Entry 4FJ3 (X-ray diffraction, 1.95 A resolution); this record covers chains A and P of the 3 polymer chains in the assembly.

Chain A:
Molecule: 14-3-3 protein zeta/delta
Organism: Homo sapiens
Reference sequence: P63104 (1433Z_HUMAN); residue numbers follow UniProt; this construct covers 1-230
Amino-acid sequence (235 residues; numbered -4 to 230; the number before each row is that of its first residue; numbers below 1 keep their minus sign (Gly-4 is residue -4)):
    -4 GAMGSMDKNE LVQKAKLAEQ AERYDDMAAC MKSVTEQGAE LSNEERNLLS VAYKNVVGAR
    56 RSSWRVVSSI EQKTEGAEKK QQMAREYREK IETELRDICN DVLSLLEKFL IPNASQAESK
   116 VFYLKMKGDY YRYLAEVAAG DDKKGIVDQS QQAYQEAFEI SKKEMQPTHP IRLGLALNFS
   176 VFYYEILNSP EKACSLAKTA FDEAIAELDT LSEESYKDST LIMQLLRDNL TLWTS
Disordered / not traced: -4 to 1, 70-72, 204-209
Differences from the reference sequence: expression tag (-4 to 0)

Chain P:
Molecule: RAF proto-oncogene serine/threonine-protein kinase
Notes: EC 2.7.11.1
Reference sequence: P04049 (RAF1_HUMAN); numbering as in UniProt (aligned over 229-264)
Amino-acid sequence (36 residues; row label = number of the first residue in the row):
   229 QHRYSTPHAF TFNTSSPSSE GSLSQRQRST STPNVH
Disordered / not traced: 229, 236-255, 264
Modified positions: Ser233 (phosphoserine; SEP); Ser259 (phosphoserine; SEP)
Curated features (UniProtKB/Swiss-Prot):
  - modified residue (Phosphoserine): Ser252, Ser259
  - natural variant: Ala237 (A237T: In CMD1NN), Arg256 (R256S: In NS5), Ser257 (S257L: In NS5 and LPRD2), Ser259 (S259A: In an ovarian serous carcinoma sample; S259F: In NS5), Thr260 (T260I: In hypertrophic cardiomyopathy; uncertain significance; T260R: In NS5), Pro261 (P261A: In NS5; P261L: In NS5; P261S: In NS5), Val263 (V263A: In NS5)

Interface between chain A and chain P:
Pairs across the interface (26; chain A residue first):
  Val46(A) - Asn262(P)
  Lys49(A) - Ser259(P)
  Lys49(A) - Asn262(P)
  Asn50(A) - Asn262(P)
  Arg56(A) - Ser259(P)
  Lys120(A) - Thr260(P)
  Arg127(A) - Ser259(P)
  Tyr128(A) - Ser259(P)
  Gly169(A) - Thr260(P)  hydrogen bond (backbone-side chain)
  Leu172(A) - Thr258(P)
  Leu172(A) - Ser259(P)
  Leu172(A) - Thr260(P)
  Asn173(A) - Ser259(P)
  Asn173(A) - Thr260(P)  hydrogen bond (side chain-backbone)
  Val176(A) - Ser257(P)
  Val176(A) - Thr258(P)
  Tyr179(A) - Ser257(P)
  Glu180(A) - Arg256(P)
  Glu180(A) - Ser257(P)  hydrogen bond
  Asp213(A) - Val263(P)
  Leu220(A) - Thr258(P)
  Leu220(A) - Pro261(P)
  Asn224(A) - Ser257(P)
  Asn224(A) - Thr258(P)  hydrogen bond (side chain-backbone)
  Leu227(A) - Arg256(P)
  Trp228(A) - Ser257(P)  hydrogen bond
Interface residues without a listed pair, chain A (19 interface residues in all): Ser45

Overview:
Chain A and chain P form an interface of 19 and 8 residues respectively, with 5 hydrogen bonds. Polar contacts
include Gly169(A)-Thr260(P), Asn173(A)-Thr260(P) and Glu180(A)-Ser257(P).
Here chain A is 14-3-3 protein zeta/delta (Homo sapiens) and chain P is RAF proto-oncogene
serine/threonine-protein kinase. Entry 4FJ3 (14-3-3 isoform zeta in complex with a diphoyphorylated C-RAF
peptide) was determined by X-ray diffraction.
